PDB entry 1K33 | X-ray diffraction, 1.75 A resolution | chain A

# Chain A
Molecule: Transmembrane glycoprotein GP41
Source organism: Human immunodeficiency virus 1
Notes: fragment: gp41 ectodomain core
Reference sequence: P04578 (ENV_HV1H2); the construct has insertions or renumbered stretches relative to UniProt, so the offset changes along the chain: 1-34 = UniProt 546-579; 41-68 = UniProt 628-655
Amino-acid sequence (68 residues; each row starts with the number of its first residue):
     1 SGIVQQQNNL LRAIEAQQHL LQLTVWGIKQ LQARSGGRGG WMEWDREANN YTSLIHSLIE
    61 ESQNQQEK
Disordered / not traced: 33-36, 67-68
Differences from the reference sequence: engineered mutation Ala48 (Ile635 in P04578)
UniProt features mapped onto this chain:
  - region: Lys29 to Arg34 (Immunosuppression)
  - glycosylation: Asn50 (N-linked (GlcNAc...) asparagine)

# In short
Chain A is Transmembrane glycoprotein GP41 (Human immunodeficiency virus 1); the structure, Crystal structure
analysis of the gp41 core mutant, was determined by X-ray diffraction (same publication as 1K34).
